Entry 9MRM (electron microscopy, 4.52 A resolution (low resolution: residue-level contacts below are approximate; hydrogen-bond / salt-bridge calls are withheld)); this record covers chains B and F of the 8 polymer chains in the assembly.

# Chain B
Molecule: Isoform Flip of Glutamate receptor 2
From: Rattus norvegicus
UniProt: P19491 (GRIA2_RAT), isoform P19491-2; residues 391-820 here correspond to UniProt positions 412-841 (UniProt number = residue number + 21)
Chain sequence (415 residues; row label = number of the first residue in the row; note: 15 numbers in that range are skipped by the numbering (no residue carries them; nothing is unmodelled there)):
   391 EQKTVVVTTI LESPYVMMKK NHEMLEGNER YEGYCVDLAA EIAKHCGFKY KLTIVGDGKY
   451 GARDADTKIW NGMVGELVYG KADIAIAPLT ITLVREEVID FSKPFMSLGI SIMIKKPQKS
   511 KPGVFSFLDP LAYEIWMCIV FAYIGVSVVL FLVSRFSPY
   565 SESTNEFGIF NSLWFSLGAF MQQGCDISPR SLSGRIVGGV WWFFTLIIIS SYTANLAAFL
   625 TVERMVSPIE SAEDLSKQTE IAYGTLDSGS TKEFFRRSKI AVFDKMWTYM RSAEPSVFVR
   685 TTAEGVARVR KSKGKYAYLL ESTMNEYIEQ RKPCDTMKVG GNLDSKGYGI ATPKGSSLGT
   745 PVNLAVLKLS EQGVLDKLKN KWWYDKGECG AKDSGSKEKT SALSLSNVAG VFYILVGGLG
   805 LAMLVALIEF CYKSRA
Unresolved in the structure: 820
Differences from the reference sequence: conflict Gln-392 (Asn413 in P19491)
UniProt features mapped onto this chain:
  - binding site (L-glutamate): Pro-478, Thr-480, Arg-485, Ser-654, Thr-655, Glu-705
  - site: Arg-453 (Interaction with the cone snail toxin Con-ikot-ikot), Ile-633 (Crucial to convey clamshell closure to channel opening), Arg-660 (Interaction with the cone snail toxin Con-ikot-ikot), Lys-752 (Interaction with the cone snail toxin Con-ikot-ikot)
  - modified residue (Phosphoserine): Ser-662, Ser-696
  - lipidation (S-palmitoyl cysteine): Cys-589, Cys-815
Cystine bridges: Cys-718/Cys-773
Ligand contacts: glutamic acid (GLU): Tyr-450, Pro-478, Leu-479, Thr-480, Arg-485, Gly-653, Ser-654, Thr-655, Glu-705, Tyr-732

# Chain F
Molecule: TARPgamma2
From: Mus musculus
Chain sequence (172 residues; row label = number of the first residue in the row; note: 33 numbers in that range are skipped by the numbering (no residue carries them; nothing is unmodelled there)):
     5 RGVQMLLTTV GAFAAFSLMT IAVGTDYWLY SRGVCK
    55 EVMTHSGLWR TCCLEGNFKG LCKQIDHF
    93 AEYFLRAVRA SSIFPILSVI LLFMGGLCIA ASEFYKTRHN IILSAGIFFV SAGLSNIIGI
   153 IVYISANAG
   171 NSYSYGWSFY FGALSFIIAE MVGVLAVHMF IDRHKQLTG
Cystine bridges: Cys-39/Cys-67, Cys-66/Cys-76

# How chain B and chain F interact
Contacting residue pairs (12; chain B residue first):
  Glu-524(B) / Tyr-173(F)
  Glu-524(B) / Tyr-175(F)
  Phe-531(B) / Ile-149(F)
  Phe-531(B) / Phe-186(F)
  Gly-535(B) / Glu-190(F)
  Val-539(B) / Val-142(F)
  Phe-541(B) / Val-194(F)
  Leu-542(B) / Val-142(F)
  Arg-545(B) / Ile-201(F)
  Phe-546(B) / Leu-135(F)
  Glu-566(B) / Ile-201(F)
  Glu-566(B) / Lys-205(F)
Interface residues without a listed pair, chain B (13 interface residues in all): Met-527, Ile-534, Val-538, Ile-573
Interface residues without a listed pair, chain F (13 interface residues in all): Gly-138, Phe-179, Ala-183

# In short
Chain B and chain F each contribute 13 residues to their interface. Ligands of chain B: glutamic acid. UniProt
lists 6 L-glutamate-binding residues on chain B.
Here chain B is Isoform Flip of Glutamate receptor 2 (Rattus norvegicus) and chain F is TARPgamma2 (Mus
musculus). Entry 9MRM (Desensitized state 2 of the GluA2-gamma2 complex prepared at 37 degrees C) was
determined by electron microscopy, deposited together with 9DHP, 9DHQ, 9DHR, 9DHS, 9DHT, 9MRK, 9MRL and 9MRN.
